PDB entry 8SWR | X-ray diffraction, 2.30 A resolution | chains B and C of the 3 polymer chains in the assembly

Chain B (and C):
Protein: Purine nucleoside phosphorylase
From: Kluyveromyces lactis NRRL Y-1140
Notes: chain C of this document is another copy of the same molecule, construct and numbering; everything in this record applies to it too
UniProtKB: Q6CSZ6 (Q6CSZ6_KLULA); residues 1-306 here = UniProt positions 1-306
Chain sequence (308 residues; each row starts with the number of its first residue; numbers below 1 keep their minus sign (Ser-1 is residue -1)):
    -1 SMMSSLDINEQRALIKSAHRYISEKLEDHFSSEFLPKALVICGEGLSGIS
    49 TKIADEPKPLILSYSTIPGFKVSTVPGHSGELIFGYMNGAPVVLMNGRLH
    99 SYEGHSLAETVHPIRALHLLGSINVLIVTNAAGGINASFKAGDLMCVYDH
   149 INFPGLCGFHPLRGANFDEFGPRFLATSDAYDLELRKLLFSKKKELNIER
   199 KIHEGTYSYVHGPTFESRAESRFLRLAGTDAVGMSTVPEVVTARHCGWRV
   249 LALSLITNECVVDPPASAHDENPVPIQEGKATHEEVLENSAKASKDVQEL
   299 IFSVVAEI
Not modelled in the structure: -1 to 4, 70-77, 157-176 (chain C: -1 to 4, 70-77, 95-104, 268-288)
Sequence notes: expression tag (-1 to 0); engineered mutation Glu42 (Ser in Q6CSZ6)
Ligand contacts: DADMe-ImmG (IM5; 2-amino-7-{[(3R,4R)-3-hydroxy-4-(hydroxymethyl)pyrrolidin-1-yl]methyl}-3,5-dihydro-4H-pyrrolo[3,2-d]pyrimidin-4-one): Glu42, His98, Tyr100, Ala129, Ala130, Gly131, Val208, Thr212, Phe213, Glu214, Val230, Gly231, Met232, Thr255, Asn256, Cys258, His281, Val284

How chain B and chain C interact:
Pairs across the interface (37; chain B residue first):
  Tyr146(B) with Pro262(C); Pro263(C)
  Asp147(B) with Ser215(C); Arg216(C); Ala217(C), hydrogen bond (side chain-backbone)
  His148(B) with Ser215(C), hydrogen bond (backbone-side chain); Ala217(C); Glu218(C)
  Ile149(B) with Ala217(C), hydrophobic; Glu218(C)
  Asn150(B) with Glu218(C), hydrogen bond (backbone-side chain)
  Gly153(B) with His209(C); Gly210(C)
  Leu154(B) with Val208(C), hydrophobic; His209(C), hydrogen bond (backbone-backbone); Gly210(C); Glu214(C); Glu218(C)
  Cys155(B) with Phe151(C); Pro152(C); Cys155(C), hydrogen bond (backbone-side chain)
  Gly156(B) with His209(C)
  Leu181(B) with Ala264(C); Ser265(C); Ala266(C), hydrophobic
  Arg184(B) with Ala264(C), hydrogen bond (side chain-backbone); Ala266(C)
  Lys185(B) with Ala266(C)
  Phe188(B) with Ala266(C), hydrophobic; His267(C)
  Glu202(B) with Ser265(C), hydrogen bond; Ala266(C), hydrogen bond (side chain-backbone)
  Thr204(B) with Ala217(C)
  Phe221(B) with Phe221(C), hydrophobic
  Leu224(B) with Leu224(C)
  Ala225(B) with Phe221(C), hydrophobic; Leu224(C)
Interface residues without a listed pair, chain B (20 interface residues in all): Phe151, Gly226
Interface residues without a listed pair, chain C (20 interface residues in all): Arg220

Summary:
The chain B/chain C interface involves 20 residues from each chain, with 8 hydrogen bonds. Polar contacts
include Asp147(B)-Ala217(C), His148(B)-Ser215(C) and Asn150(B)-Glu218(C). Ligands of chain B: DADMe-ImmG.
Both chains are Purine nucleoside phosphorylase (Kluyveromyces lactis NRRL Y-1140). Entry 8SWR (Structure of
K. lactis PNP S42E variant bound to transition state analog DADMe-IMMUCILLIN G and sulfate) was determined by
X-ray diffraction (same publication as 8SWP, 8SWQ, 8SWS, 8SWT and 8SWU).
